Entry 5UWJ (X-ray diffraction, 2.22 A resolution); this record covers chains A and B of the 4 polymer chains in the assembly.

== Chain A ==
Protein: GTP-binding nuclear protein Ran
From: Homo sapiens
UniProtKB: P62826 (RAN_HUMAN); residue numbers follow UniProt; this construct covers 1-216
Chain sequence (237 residues; numbered -20 to 216; the number before each row is that of its first residue; numbers below 1 keep their minus sign (Met-20 is residue -20)):
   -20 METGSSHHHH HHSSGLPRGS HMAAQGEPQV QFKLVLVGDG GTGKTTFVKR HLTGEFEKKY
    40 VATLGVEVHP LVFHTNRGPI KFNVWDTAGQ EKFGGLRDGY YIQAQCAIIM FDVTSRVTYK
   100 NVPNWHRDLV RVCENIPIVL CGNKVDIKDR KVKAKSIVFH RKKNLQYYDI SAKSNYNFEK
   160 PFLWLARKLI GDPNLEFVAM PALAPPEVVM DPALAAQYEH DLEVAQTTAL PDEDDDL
Not modelled in the structure: -20 to 8, 188-189
Sequence notes: expression tag (-20 to 0)
Bound ions: Mg2+: Thr24, Thr42 (together with GMP-PNP)
Residues lining bound ligands: GMP-PNP (GNP; phosphoaminophosphonic acid-guanylate ester): Asp18, Gly19, Gly20, Thr21, Gly22, Lys23, Thr24, Thr25, Phe35, Glu36, Lys37, Lys38, Tyr39, Val40, Ala41, Thr42, Thr66, Ala67, Gly68, Gln69, Asn122, Lys123, Asp125, Ile126, Ser150, Ala151, Lys152
UniProt features mapped onto this chain:
  - region: Lys37 to Val45 (Switch-I), Gly68 to Gln84 (Switch-II), Asp211 to Leu216 (Interaction with RANBP1)
  - binding site (GTP): Asp18 to Thr25, Glu36 to Thr42, Gly68, Asn122 to Asp125, Ser150 to Lys152
  - site: Gln69 (Essential for GTP hydrolysis)
  - modified residue: Ala2 (N-acetylalanine), Thr24 (Phosphothreonine), Lys37 (N6-acetyllysine), Lys60 (N6-acetyllysine), Lys71 (N6-acetyllysine), Lys99 (N6-acetyllysine), Lys134 (N6-acetyllysine), Lys159 (N6-acetyllysine)
  - cross-link (Glycyl lysine isopeptide (Lys-Gly)): Lys71 (interchain with G-Cter in SUMO2), Lys152 (interchain with G-Cter in SUMO2)
  - mutagenesis: Gly19 (G19V: Blocks DNA replication; when associated with L-69), Thr24 (T24L: Has low binding affinity for GTP and GDP. Almost completely abolishes interaction with BIRC5; T24N: Has low binding affinity for GTP and GDP. Decreases nuclear import of proteins and RNA ...), Thr25 (T25A: Minor effect on the interaction with the alpha phosphate group of bound GTP), Lys37 (K37Q: Mimics acetylation; enhances the nuclear export of RELA/p65; K37R: Decreased acetylation), Tyr39 (Y39A: Abolishes steric hindrance that traps the essential Q-69 in an unreactive position, and causes slow GTP hydrolysis in wild-type ...), Gln69 (Q69L: Strongly decreased GTPase activity. Probably locked in the GTP-bound form. Loss of interaction with NUTF2. Decreases nuclear location and leads to cytoplasmic location during interphase ...), Glu70 (E70A: Strongly decreases the relase of bound GDP), Arg76 (R76E: Probable loss of interaction with NUTF2. Loss of transport to the nucleus), Lys134 (K134Q: Loss of normal mitotic chromosome segregation and defective mitotic spindle orientation; K134R: Loss of normal mitotic chromosome segregation and formation of sister chromatid bridges), Asp211 to Leu216 (No effect on GTPase activity. Abolishes interaction with RANBP1)

== Chain B ==
Protein: Ran-specific GTPase-activating protein 1
From: Saccharomyces cerevisiae
UniProtKB: P41920 (YRB1_YEAST); residues 62-201 here = UniProt positions 62-201
Chain sequence (143 residues; row label = number of the first residue in the row):
    59 GGSDIHFEPV VHLEKVDVKT MEEDEEVLYK VRAKLFRFDA DAKEWKERGT GDCKFLKNKK
   119 TNKVRILMRR DKTLKICANH IIAPEYTLKP NVGSDRSWVY ACTADIAEGE AEAFTFAIRF
   179 GSKENADKFK EEFEKAQEIN KKA
Not modelled in the structure: 59-62, 70-77, 201
Sequence notes: expression tag (59-61)

== Chain A / chain B interface ==
Residue-residue contacts - 93 pairs, chain A then chain B:
  Arg29(A) - Glu105(B)  salt bridge
  Thr32(A) - Glu105(B)
  Thr32(A) - Arg106(B)
  Thr32(A) - Arg128(B)  hydrogen bond (backbone-side chain)
  Gly33(A) - Glu105(B)
  Gly33(A) - Arg106(B)
  Gly33(A) - Arg128(B)
  Glu34(A) - Lys104(B)  salt bridge
  Glu34(A) - Glu105(B)  hydrogen bond (backbone-backbone)
  Leu50(A) - Lys133(B)
  Val51(A) - Lys133(B)  hydrogen bond (backbone-side chain)
  Phe52(A) - Lys133(B)
  Phe157(A) - Asp129(B)
  Phe157(A) - Lys130(B)
  Phe157(A) - Thr131(B)
  Glu158(A) - Lys130(B)
  Phe176(A) - Lys130(B)
  Val177(A) - Thr131(B)
  Val177(A) - Leu132(B)
  Ala178(A) - Arg127(B)
  Ala178(A) - Leu132(B)
  Met179(A) - Arg127(B)  hydrogen bond (backbone-side chain)
  Met179(A) - Lys133(B)
  Met179(A) - Ile134(B)  hydrogen bond (side chain-backbone)
  Pro180(A) - Thr78(B)
  Pro180(A) - Met79(B)  hydrophobic
  Pro180(A) - Ile134(B)
  Ala181(A) - Thr78(B)  hydrogen bond (backbone-backbone)
  Ala181(A) - Met79(B)
  Ala181(A) - Arg123(B)  hydrogen bond (backbone-side chain)
  Ala181(A) - Leu125(B)  hydrophobic
  Ala181(A) - Arg127(B)
  Ala181(A) - Ile134(B)  hydrophobic
  Ala181(A) - Asn137(B)
  Leu182(A) - Met79(B)  hydrophobic
  Leu182(A) - Arg123(B)  hydrogen bond (backbone-side chain)
  Leu182(A) - Asn137(B)  hydrogen bond (backbone-side chain)
  Leu182(A) - Ile164(B)
  Ala183(A) - Ile164(B)
  Pro184(A) - Arg123(B)
  Pro184(A) - Asn137(B)
  Pro184(A) - His138(B)
  Pro184(A) - Ile139(B)
  Pro184(A) - Ile164(B)  hydrophobic
  Pro185(A) - Ile139(B)
  Pro185(A) - Ala162(B)  hydrophobic
  Pro185(A) - Ile164(B)
  Glu186(A) - Lys121(B)  salt bridge
  Glu186(A) - Ile139(B)
  Val187(A) - Thr161(B)
  Val187(A) - Ala162(B)  hydrophobic
  Tyr197(A) - Ala171(B)
  Leu201(A) - Val157(B)  hydrophobic
  Leu201(A) - Thr173(B)
  Val203(A) - Phe96(B)  hydrophobic
  Ala204(A) - Phe96(B)  hydrophobic
  Ala204(A) - Trp103(B)  hydrogen bond (backbone-side chain)
  Ala204(A) - Asn149(B)
  Ala204(A) - Thr173(B)
  Gln205(A) - Lys147(B)
  Gln205(A) - Pro148(B)  hydrogen bond (side chain-backbone)
  Gln205(A) - Asn149(B)  hydrogen bond (backbone-side chain)
  Gln205(A) - Val150(B)  hydrogen bond (backbone-backbone)
  Thr206(A) - Val150(B)
  Thr207(A) - Phe96(B)
  Thr207(A) - Lys101(B)
  Thr207(A) - Trp103(B)  hydrogen bond (backbone-side chain)
  Thr207(A) - Asn149(B)  hydrogen bond (backbone-side chain)
  Ala208(A) - Trp103(B)
  Ala208(A) - Asn149(B)
  Ala208(A) - Val150(B)
  Leu209(A) - Phe94(B)  hydrophobic
  Leu209(A) - Trp103(B)  hydrophobic
  Leu209(A) - Asn149(B)  hydrogen bond (backbone-side chain)
  Leu209(A) - Ser155(B)
  Leu209(A) - Ala175(B)  hydrophobic
  Leu209(A) - Arg177(B)
  Pro210(A) - Phe94(B)  hydrophobic
  Pro210(A) - Trp103(B)
  Pro210(A) - Arg177(B)  hydrogen bond (backbone-side chain)
  Asp211(A) - Arg177(B)  hydrogen bond (backbone-side chain)
  Glu212(A) - Gly151(B)
  Glu212(A) - Ser152(B)  hydrogen bond
  Glu212(A) - Arg154(B)  salt bridge
  Glu212(A) - Arg177(B)  salt bridge
  Asp214(A) - Arg154(B)  hydrogen bond (backbone-side chain)
  Asp215(A) - Arg154(B)
  Asp215(A) - Gly179(B)
  Leu216(A) - Arg90(B)
  Leu216(A) - Lys92(B)
  Leu216(A) - Arg177(B)  hydrogen bond (backbone-side chain)
  Leu216(A) - Phe178(B)
  Leu216(A) - Gly179(B)
Other interface residues (no listed pair), chain A (41 interface residues in all): His30, Leu31, Phe35, Asp200, Asp213
Other interface residues (no listed pair), chain B (52 interface residues in all): Glu80, Ala91, Gly107, Thr108, Tyr158, Ala159, Ala165, Glu166, Ala169

== Summary ==
The interface between chain A and chain B involves 41 residues on one side and 52 on the other; the contacts
include 21 hydrogen bonds and 5 salt bridges. Polar contacts include Arg29(A)-Glu105(B), Glu34(A)-Lys104(B)
and Glu186(A)-Lys121(B). Chain A binds GMP-PNP.
Here chain A is GTP-binding nuclear protein Ran (Homo sapiens) and chain B is Ran-specific GTPase-activating
protein 1 (Saccharomyces cerevisiae). Entry 5UWJ (Crystal Structure of FMRP NES Peptide in complex with
CRM1-Ran-RanBP1) was determined by X-ray diffraction, deposited together with 5UWH, 5UWI, 5UWO, 5UWP, 5UWQ,
5UWR and 4 further entries.
